6TA4 - chains B and A of the 3 polymer chains in the assembly; structure by electron microscopy, 6.10 A resolution (low resolution: residue-level contacts below are approximate; hydrogen-bond / salt-bridge calls are withheld).

# Chain B
Molecule: Tubulin beta chain
From: Sus scrofa
UniProt: P02554 (TBB_PIG); residue numbers follow UniProt; this construct covers 1-429
Amino-acid sequence (429 residues; numbered 1 to 429; the number before each row is that of its first residue):
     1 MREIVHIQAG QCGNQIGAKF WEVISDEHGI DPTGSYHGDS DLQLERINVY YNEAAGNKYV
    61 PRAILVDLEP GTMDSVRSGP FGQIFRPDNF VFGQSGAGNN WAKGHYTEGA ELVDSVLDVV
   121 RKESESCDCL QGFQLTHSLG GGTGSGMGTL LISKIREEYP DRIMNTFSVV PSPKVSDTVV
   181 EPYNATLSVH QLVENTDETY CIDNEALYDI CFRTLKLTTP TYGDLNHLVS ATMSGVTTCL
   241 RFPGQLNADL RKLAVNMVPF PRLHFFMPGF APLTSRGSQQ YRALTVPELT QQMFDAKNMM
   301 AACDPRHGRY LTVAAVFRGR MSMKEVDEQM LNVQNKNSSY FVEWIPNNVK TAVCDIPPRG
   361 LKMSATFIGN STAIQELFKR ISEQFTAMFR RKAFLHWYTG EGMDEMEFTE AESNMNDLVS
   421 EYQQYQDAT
Metal / ion sites: Mg2+: Gln-11 (together with phosphomethylphosphonic acid guanylate ester)
Ligand contacts:
  - phosphomethylphosphonic acid guanylate ester (G2P): Gly-10, Gln-11, Cys-12, Gln-15, Leu-68, Ala-97, Gly-98, Asn-99, Ser-138, Gly-140, Gly-141, Thr-143, Gly-144, Val-169, Pro-171, Glu-181, Leu-207, Tyr-222, Asn-226
  - GTP (guanosine-5'-triphosphate): Leu-246, Asn-247, Asp-249, Lys-252
UniProt features mapped onto this chain:
  - motif: Met-1 to Ile-4 (MREI motif)
  - binding site (GTP): Gln-11, Glu-69, Ser-138, Gly-142, Thr-143, Gly-144, Asn-204, Asn-226
  - binding site (Mg(2+)): Glu-69
  - modified residue: Ser-40 (Phosphoserine), Lys-58 (N6-acetyllysine), Ser-172 (Phosphoserine), Thr-285 (Phosphothreonine), Thr-290 (Phosphothreonine), Arg-318 (Omega-N-methylarginine)
  - cross-link (Glycyl lysine isopeptide (Lys-Gly)): Lys-58 (interchain with G-Cter in ubiquitin), Lys-324 (interchain with G-Cter in ubiquitin)
  - natural variant: His-37 (H37V: In 2nd form), Asn-48 (N48S: In 2nd form), Ala-55 to Asn-57 (sequence variant, change not given here; In 2nd form), Ser-275 (S275A: In 2nd form)

# Chain A
Molecule: Tubulin alpha-1B chain
From: Sus scrofa
UniProt: Q2XVP4 (TBA1B_PIG); residues 1-438 here = UniProt positions 1-438
Amino-acid sequence (438 residues; row label = number of the first residue in the row):
     1 MRECISIHVG QAGVQIGNAC WELYCLEHGI QPDGQMPSDK TIGGGDDSFN TFFSETGAGK
    61 HVPRAVFVDL EPTVIDEVRT GTYRQLFHPE QLITGKEDAA NNYARGHYTI GKEIIDLVLD
   121 RIRKLADQCT GLQGFLVFHS FGGGTGSGFT SLLMERLSVD YGKKSKLEFS IYPAPQVSTA
   181 VVEPYNSILT THTTLEHSDC AFMVDNEAIY DICRRNLDIE RPTYTNLNRL ISQIVSSITA
   241 SLRFDGALNV DLTEFQTNLV PYPRIHFPLA TYAPVISAEK AYHEQLSVAE ITNACFEPAN
   301 QMVKCDPRHG KYMACCLLYR GDVVPKDVNA AIATIKTKRS IQFVDWCPTG FKVGINYQPP
   361 TVVPGGDLAK VQRAVCMLSN TTAIAEAWAR LDHKFDLMYA KRAFVHWYVG EGMEEGEFSE
   421 AREDMAALEK DYEEVGVD
Metal / ion sites: Mg2+: Gln-11, Glu-71 (together with GTP)
Ligand contacts: GTP (guanosine-5'-triphosphate): Val-9, Gly-10, Gln-11, Ala-12, Gly-13, Gln-15, Ile-16, Glu-71, Ala-99, Ala-100, Asn-101, Phe-138, Ser-140, Gly-142, Gly-143, Gly-144, Thr-145, Gly-146, Ile-171, Thr-179, Glu-183, Asn-206, Tyr-224, Asn-228, Ile-231
UniProt features mapped onto this chain:
  - motif: Met-1 to Cys-4 (MREC motif)
  - active site: Glu-254
  - binding site (GTP): Gly-10, Gln-11, Ala-12, Gln-15, Glu-71, Ala-99, Ser-140, Gly-143, Gly-144, Thr-145, Gly-146, Thr-179, Glu-183, Asn-206, Tyr-224, Asn-228, Leu-252
  - binding site (Mg(2+)): Glu-71
  - modified residue: Lys-40 (N6,N6,N6-trimethyllysine), Ser-48 (Phosphoserine), Ser-232 (Phosphoserine), Tyr-282 (3'-nitrotyrosine), Arg-339 (Omega-N-methylarginine)
  - cross-link (Glycyl lysine isopeptide (Lys-Gly)): Lys-326 (interchain with G-Cter in ubiquitin), Lys-370 (interchain with G-Cter in ubiquitin)

# How chain B and chain A interact
Residue-residue contacts (55; chain B residue first):
  Arg-2(B) / Asp-98(A)
  Leu-42(B) / Asp-76(A)
  Asp-128(B) / Lys-96(A)
  Cys-129(B) / Asp-98(A)
  Gly-244(B) / Gln-11(A)
  Gln-245(B) / Gln-11(A)
  Gln-245(B) / Gln-15(A)
  Gln-245(B) / Tyr-224(A)
  Gln-245(B) / Thr-225(A)
  Gln-245(B) / Asn-228(A)
  Leu-246(B) / Gln-11(A)
  Asn-247(B) / Gln-11(A)
  Asp-249(B) / Ala-100(A)
  Asp-249(B) / Asn-101(A)
  Lys-252(B) / Asn-101(A)
  Lys-252(B) / Gly-143(A)
  Lys-252(B) / Gly-144(A)
  Val-255(B) / Phe-404(A)
  Val-255(B) / His-406(A)
  Val-255(B) / Trp-407(A)
  Asn-256(B) / Phe-404(A)
  Asn-256(B) / Trp-407(A)
  Val-258(B) / Phe-404(A)
  Val-258(B) / His-406(A)
  Pro-259(B) / Ala-403(A)
  Pro-259(B) / Phe-404(A)
  Pro-259(B) / His-406(A)
  Phe-260(B) / Lys-401(A)
  Phe-260(B) / Arg-402(A)
  Phe-260(B) / Ala-403(A)
  Phe-260(B) / His-406(A)
  Pro-261(B) / His-406(A)
  Arg-320(B) / Arg-221(A)
  Met-321(B) / Arg-221(A)
  Ser-322(B) / Glu-220(A)
  Ser-322(B) / Arg-221(A)
  Met-323(B) / Glu-207(A)
  Met-323(B) / Tyr-210(A)
  Met-323(B) / Glu-220(A)
  Met-323(B) / Arg-221(A)
  Lys-324(B) / Tyr-210(A)
  Lys-324(B) / Glu-220(A)
  Met-330(B) / Val-177(A)
  Trp-344(B) / Leu-397(A)
  Trp-344(B) / Ala-400(A)
  Trp-344(B) / Lys-401(A)
  Ile-345(B) / Val-181(A)
  Ile-345(B) / Lys-394(A)
  Ile-345(B) / Met-398(A)
  Ile-345(B) / Lys-401(A)
  Pro-346(B) / Leu-397(A)
  Asn-347(B) / Val-177(A)
  Asn-347(B) / Ser-178(A)
  Lys-350(B) / Thr-179(A)
  Lys-350(B) / Ala-180(A)
Other interface residues (no listed pair), chain B (34 interface residues in all): Glu-45, Pro-243, Arg-251, Glu-325, Glu-343, Asn-348, Val-349
Other interface residues (no listed pair), chain A (37 interface residues in all): Thr-73, Ala-99, Tyr-103, Gly-142, Val-182, Pro-222

# In short
Chain B and chain A form an interface of 34 and 37 residues respectively. GTP is bound between chain B and
chain A. Chain B binds phosphomethylphosphonic acid guanylate ester.
Here chain B is Tubulin beta chain and chain A is Tubulin alpha-1B chain, both from Sus scrofa. Entry 6TA4
(Human kinesin-5 motor domain in the AMPPNP state bound to microtubules) was determined by electron microscopy
(same publication as 6TA3 and 6TIW).
